Entry 5A28 (X-ray diffraction, 1.48 A resolution); this record covers chain A.

== Chain A ==
Name: Glycylpeptide N-tetradecanoyltransferase
Organism: Leishmania major
Notes: EC 2.3.1.97
UniProtKB: Q4Q5S8 (Q4Q5S8_LEIMA); residue numbers follow UniProt; this construct covers 11-421
Sequence (411 residues; each row starts with the number of its first residue):
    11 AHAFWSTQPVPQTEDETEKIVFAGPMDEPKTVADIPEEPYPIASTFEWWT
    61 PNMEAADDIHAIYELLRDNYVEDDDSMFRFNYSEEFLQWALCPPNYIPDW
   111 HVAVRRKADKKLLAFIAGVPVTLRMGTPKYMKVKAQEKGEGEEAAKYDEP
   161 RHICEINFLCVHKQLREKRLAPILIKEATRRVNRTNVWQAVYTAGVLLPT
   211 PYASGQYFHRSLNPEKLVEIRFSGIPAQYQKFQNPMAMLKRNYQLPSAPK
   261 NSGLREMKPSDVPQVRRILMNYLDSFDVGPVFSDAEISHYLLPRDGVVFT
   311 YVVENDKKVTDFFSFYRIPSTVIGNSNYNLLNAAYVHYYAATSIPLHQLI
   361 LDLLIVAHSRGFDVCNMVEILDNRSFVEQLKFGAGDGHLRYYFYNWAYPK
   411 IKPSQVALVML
Ion coordination: Mg2+: Leu175 (together with tetradecanoyl-coa)
Small-molecule neighbours:
  - tetradecanoyl-coa (MYA): Ala11, His12, Ala13, Phe14, Trp15, Asn79, Tyr80, Val81, Ile126, Ile166, Asn167, Phe168, Leu169, Cys170, Val171, Leu175, Arg176, Glu177, Lys178, Arg179, Leu180, Ala181, Pro182, Ile185, Thr189, Val192, Asn193, Val197, Trp198, Gln199, Ala200, Tyr202, Thr203, Ala204, Val206, Leu208, Tyr404
  - TUQ (4-(4-chloro-2-{5-[(trimethyl-1H-pyrazol-4-yl)methyl]-1,3,4-oxadiazol-2-yl}phenoxy)piperidine): Val81, Glu82, Asp83, Phe88, Arg89, Phe90, Tyr92, Thr203, Tyr217, Phe218, His219, Phe232, Tyr326, Ile328, Ser330, Leu341, Tyr345, Asn376, Met377, Val378, Leu399, Met420, Leu421
From the paper describing this entry:
  - binding site for TUQ: Phe90, Tyr92, Ser330, Leu421
  - specificity-determining residues: Met377

== Summary ==
Chain A binds tetradecanoyl-coa and compound TUQ. The paper reports a binding site for TUQ at Phe90, Tyr92 and
Ser330 among others; the specificity determinant Met377.
Chain A is Glycylpeptide N-tetradecanoyltransferase (Leishmania major); the structure, Leishmania major
N-myristoyltransferase in complex with a chlorophenyl 1,3,4-oxadiazole inhibitor, was determined by X-ray
diffraction (same publication as 5A27).
